2BBA - chains A and P; structure by X-ray diffraction, 1.65 A resolution.

== Chain A ==
Protein: Ephrin type-B receptor 4
Organism: Homo sapiens
Notes: EC 2.7.1.112; fragment: Ligand Binding Domain
Reference sequence: P54760 (EPHB4_HUMAN); residue numbers follow UniProt; this construct covers 17-196
Chain sequence (185 residues; numbered 12 to 196; the number before each row is that of its first residue):
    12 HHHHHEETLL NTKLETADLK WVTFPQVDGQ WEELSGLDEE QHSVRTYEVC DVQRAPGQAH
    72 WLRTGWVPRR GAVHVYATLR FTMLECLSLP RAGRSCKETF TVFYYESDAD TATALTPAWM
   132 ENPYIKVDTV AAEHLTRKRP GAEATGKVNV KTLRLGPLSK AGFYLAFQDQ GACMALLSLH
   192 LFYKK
Sequence notes: expression tag (12-16)
Cystine bridges: Cys-61/Cys-184, Cys-97/Cys-107
Reported in the primary citation:
  - specificity-determining residues: Leu-95, Thr-147
  - specificity-determining residues: Ala-120, Thr-127 (proposed by the authors, not directly observed)

== Chain P ==
Protein: Agonist peptide
Chain sequence (15 residues; row label = number of the first residue in the row):
   250 TNYLFSPNGP IARAW
Not modelled in the structure: 250

== How chain A and chain P interact ==
Residue-residue contacts - 35 pairs, chain A then chain P:
  Glu-43(A) / Gly-258(P)
  Glu-43(A) / Pro-259(P)
  Glu-43(A) / Arg-262(P)  salt bridge
  Leu-45(A) / Ser-255(P)
  Leu-45(A) / Asn-257(P)
  Leu-45(A) / Gly-258(P)
  Leu-45(A) / Pro-259(P)
  Ser-46(A) / Tyr-252(P)  hydrogen bond (backbone-side chain)
  Gly-47(A) / Tyr-252(P)
  Leu-48(A) / Tyr-252(P)
  Glu-59(A) / Phe-254(P)
  Glu-59(A) / Ser-255(P)  hydrogen bond (side chain-backbone)
  Glu-59(A) / Gly-258(P)
  Glu-59(A) / Pro-259(P)
  Glu-59(A) / Ile-260(P)
  Cys-61(A) / Pro-259(P)
  Cys-61(A) / Ile-260(P)
  Thr-93(A) / Leu-253(P)  hydrogen bond (side chain-backbone)
  Leu-95(A) / Ile-260(P)  hydrophobic
  Leu-95(A) / Trp-264(P)  hydrophobic
  Ser-99(A) / Trp-264(P)  hydrogen bond (backbone-side chain)
  Leu-100(A) / Trp-264(P)  hydrophobic
  Pro-101(A) / Ala-263(P)
  Pro-101(A) / Trp-264(P)
  Lys-149(A) / Trp-264(P)
  Ala-155(A) / Phe-254(P)  hydrophobic
  Thr-156(A) / Leu-253(P)
  Gly-157(A) / Asn-251(P)
  Gly-157(A) / Leu-253(P)
  Cys-184(A) / Ile-260(P)  hydrophobic
  Met-185(A) / Ile-260(P)
  Ala-186(A) / Leu-253(P)
  Ala-186(A) / Ile-260(P)
  Leu-188(A) / Tyr-252(P)  hydrophobic
  Leu-188(A) / Leu-253(P)
Interface residues without a listed pair, chain A (24 interface residues in all): Val-60, Thr-147, Lys-158, Val-159
The authors on this interface:
  - specific contacts: Leu-48(A)/Tyr-252(P) (hydrophobic contact), Leu-95(A)/Trp-264(P) (hydrophobic contact), Ser-99(A)/Trp-264(P) (backbone contact), Leu-100(A)/Trp-264(P) (hydrophobic contact), Pro-101(A)/Trp-264(P) (hydrophobic contact), Thr-147(A)/Phe-254(P) (hydrophobic contact), Lys-149(A)/Trp-264(P) (hydrophobic contact)

== In short ==
Chain A and chain P form an interface of 24 and 12 residues respectively; the contacts include 4 hydrogen
bonds and 1 salt bridge. Polar pairs include Glu-43(A)/Arg-262(P), Ser-46(A)/Tyr-252(P) and
Glu-59(A)/Ser-255(P). The authors report hydrophobic contacts between Leu-48(A) and Tyr-252(P), Leu-95(A) and
Trp-264(P) and Leu-100(A) and Trp-264(P) among others; a backbone contact between Ser-99(A) and Trp-264(P).
The paper reports specificity determinants Leu-95(A), Thr-147(A) and Ala-120(A) among others.
Chain A is Ephrin type-B receptor 4 (Homo sapiens) and chain P is Agonist peptide; the structure, Crystal
Structure and Thermodynamic Characterization of the EphB4 Receptor in Complex with an ephrin-B2 Antagonist
Peptide ..., was determined by X-ray diffraction.
